PDB entry 9M4W | electron microscopy, 2.62 A resolution | chains A and B of the 4 polymer chains in the assembly

[Chain A (and B)]
Molecule: Short transient receptor potential channel 5
Source organism: Homo sapiens
Notes: chain B of this document is another copy of the same molecule, construct and numbering; everything in this record applies to it too
UniProt: Q9UL62 (TRPC5_HUMAN); residues 1-764 here = UniProt positions 1-764
Amino-acid sequence (767 residues; numbered -2 to 764; the number before each row is that of its first residue; numbers below 1 keep their minus sign (Pro-2 is residue -2)):
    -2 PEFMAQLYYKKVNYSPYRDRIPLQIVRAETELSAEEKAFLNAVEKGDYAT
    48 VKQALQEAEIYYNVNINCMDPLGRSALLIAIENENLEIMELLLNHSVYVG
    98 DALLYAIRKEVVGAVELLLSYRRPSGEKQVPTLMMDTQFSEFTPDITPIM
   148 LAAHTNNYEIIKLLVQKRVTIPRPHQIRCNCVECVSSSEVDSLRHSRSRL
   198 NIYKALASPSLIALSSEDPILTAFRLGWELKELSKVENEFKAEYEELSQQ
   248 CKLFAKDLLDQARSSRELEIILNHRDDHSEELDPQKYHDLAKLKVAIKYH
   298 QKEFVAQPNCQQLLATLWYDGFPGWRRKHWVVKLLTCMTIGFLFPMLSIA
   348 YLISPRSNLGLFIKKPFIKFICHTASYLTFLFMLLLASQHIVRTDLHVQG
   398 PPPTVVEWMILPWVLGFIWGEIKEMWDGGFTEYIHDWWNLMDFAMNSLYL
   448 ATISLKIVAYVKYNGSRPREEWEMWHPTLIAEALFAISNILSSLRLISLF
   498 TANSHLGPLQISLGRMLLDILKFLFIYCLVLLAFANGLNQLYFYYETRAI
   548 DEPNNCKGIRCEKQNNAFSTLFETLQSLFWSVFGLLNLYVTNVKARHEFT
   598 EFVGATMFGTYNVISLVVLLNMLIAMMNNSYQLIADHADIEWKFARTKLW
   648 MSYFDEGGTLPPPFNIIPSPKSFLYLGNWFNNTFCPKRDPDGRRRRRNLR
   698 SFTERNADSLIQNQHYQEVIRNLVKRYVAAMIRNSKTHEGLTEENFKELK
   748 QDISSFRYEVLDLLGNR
Not modelled in the structure: 10-14, 119-134, 274-285, 665-705, 734-764
Construct notes: expression tag (-2 to 0)
Disulfide bonds: Cys553-Cys558
Ion coordination: Zn2+: His172, Cys176, Cys178, Cys181
Residues lining bound ligands:
  - (-)-englerin A (A1L55), molecule 1: Phe520, Leu521, Tyr524, Leu528, Leu572, Gln573, Phe576, Trp577, Val579, Leu617
  - (-)-englerin A (A1L55), molecule 2: Phe599, Ala602, Thr603, Gly606, Thr607, Val610, Val614
  - phosphatidylethanolamine (PTY), molecule 1: Asp433, Trp434, Trp435, Met438, Ala441, Ile484, Ile487, Leu488, Leu491, Ile494, Gln507, Leu510, Gly511, Leu514
  - phosphatidylethanolamine (PTY), molecule 2: Phe531, Val600, Thr603, Met604, Thr607, Ile611
Curated features (UniProtKB/Swiss-Prot):
  - binding site (Zn(2+)): His172, Cys176, Cys178, Cys181
  - binding site (Ca(2+)): Glu418, Glu421, Asn436, Asp439
  - glycosylation: Asn461 (N-linked (GlcNAc...) asparagine)
  - natural variant: Lys34 (deletion: Found in a patient with mental disorder and obesity), Thr134 (T134M: Found in a patient with mental disorder and obesity; uncertain significance), Pro667 (P667T: Found in a patient with severe delayed speech, autism spectrum and Gilles de la Tourette disorders), Tyr672 (Y672H: Found in a patient with mental disorder and obesity; uncertain significance), Leu738 (L738I: Found in a patient with mental disorder and obesity; uncertain significance)

[How chain A and chain B interact]
Contacting residue pairs - 190 pairs, chain A then chain B:
  Pro-2(A) - His172(B)
  Pro-2(A) - Cys178(B)  hydrophobic
  Glu-1(A) - His172(B)
  Glu-1(A) - Gln173(B)  hydrogen bond (backbone-backbone)
  Glu-1(A) - Arg175(B)
  Glu-1(A) - Cys176(B)
  Phe0(A) - Arg170(B)
  Phe0(A) - Pro171(B)
  Phe0(A) - His172(B)
  Phe0(A) - Gln173(B)  hydrogen bond (backbone-side chain)
  Met1(A) - Arg170(B)  hydrogen bond (backbone-side chain)
  Met1(A) - Pro171(B)  hydrogen bond (backbone-backbone)
  Met1(A) - His172(B)
  Met1(A) - Gln173(B)
  Met1(A) - Ile174(B)  hydrophobic
  Met1(A) - Tyr200(B)  hydrogen bond
  Met1(A) - Glu226(B)
  Ala2(A) - Arg170(B)
  Gln3(A) - Arg222(B)  hydrogen bond (backbone-side chain)
  Leu4(A) - Leu203(B)  hydrophobic
  Leu4(A) - Thr219(B)  hydrogen bond (backbone-side chain)
  Leu4(A) - Arg222(B)  hydrogen bond (backbone-side chain)
  Leu4(A) - Glu226(B)
  Tyr5(A) - Leu203(B)  hydrogen bond (side chain-backbone)
  Tyr5(A) - Leu208(B)
  Tyr5(A) - Ile209(B)
  Tyr5(A) - Ser212(B)
  Tyr5(A) - Ser213(B)
  Tyr5(A) - Glu214(B)  hydrogen bond (backbone-backbone)
  Tyr5(A) - Thr219(B)
  Tyr6(A) - Ser212(B)  hydrogen bond (side chain-backbone)
  Tyr6(A) - Glu214(B)
  Arg15(A) - Arg170(B)  hydrogen bond (backbone-side chain)
  Asp16(A) - Pro169(B)
  Asp16(A) - Arg170(B)  hydrogen bond (backbone-backbone)
  Arg17(A) - Thr167(B)
  Arg17(A) - Ile168(B)
  Arg17(A) - Arg170(B)  hydrogen bond (backbone-side chain)
  Ile18(A) - Thr167(B)
  Ile18(A) - Ile168(B)  hydrogen bond (backbone-backbone)
  Ile18(A) - Arg170(B)
  Ile18(A) - Leu203(B)  hydrophobic
  Pro19(A) - Thr167(B)
  Leu20(A) - Ile146(B)  hydrophobic
  Leu20(A) - Val162(B)
  Leu20(A) - Arg165(B)
  Leu20(A) - Val166(B)  hydrogen bond (backbone-backbone)
  Leu20(A) - Ile168(B)  hydrophobic
  Leu20(A) - Leu208(B)  hydrophobic
  Leu20(A) - Ser212(B)
  Gln21(A) - Val162(B)
  Gln21(A) - Arg165(B)
  Gln21(A) - Leu211(B)
  Gln21(A) - Ser212(B)
  Ile22(A) - Val162(B)  hydrophobic
  Ile22(A) - Arg165(B)
  Ile22(A) - Leu211(B)  hydrophobic
  Val23(A) - Leu211(B)  hydrogen bond (backbone-backbone)
  Val23(A) - Ser212(B)
  Val23(A) - Ser213(B)
  Val23(A) - Glu214(B)
  Arg24(A) - Ile209(B)
  Arg24(A) - Ala210(B)  hydrogen bond (side chain-backbone)
  Arg24(A) - Ser213(B)  hydrogen bond (side chain-backbone)
  Arg24(A) - Glu214(B)  hydrogen bond (side chain-backbone)
  Arg24(A) - Pro216(B)
  Arg24(A) - Gln714(B)
  Arg24(A) - Ile717(B)
  Arg24(A) - Arg718(B)
  Glu26(A) - Lys159(B)  salt bridge
  Glu28(A) - Gln163(B)
  Pro68(A) - Lys159(B)
  Arg105(A) - Arg730(B)
  Phe136(A) - Lys722(B)
  Phe136(A) - Arg723(B)
  Phe136(A) - Ala726(B)  hydrophobic
  Ser137(A) - Arg260(B)  hydrogen bond (backbone-side chain)
  Glu138(A) - Arg260(B)
  Glu138(A) - Ala726(B)
  Phe139(A) - Arg260(B)  hydrogen bond (backbone-side chain)
  Ile174(A) - Arg324(B)  hydrogen bond (backbone-side chain)
  Arg175(A) - Arg324(B)
  Cys176(A) - Arg324(B)  hydrogen bond (backbone-side chain)
  Asp188(A) - Ser261(B)
  Asp188(A) - Ser262(B)  hydrogen bond (side chain-backbone)
  Ser189(A) - Ser262(B)  hydrogen bond (backbone-side chain)
  Ser189(A) - Gln309(B)  hydrogen bond
  Leu190(A) - Ala259(B)
  Leu190(A) - Arg260(B)
  Leu190(A) - Ser261(B)
  Leu190(A) - Ser262(B)  hydrogen bond (backbone-side chain)
  Leu190(A) - Asn306(B)
  Ser193(A) - Gln309(B)  hydrogen bond
  Val233(A) - Arg323(B)  hydrogen bond (backbone-side chain)
  Glu234(A) - Arg323(B)
  Asn235(A) - Arg323(B)  hydrogen bond
  Glu236(A) - Pro305(B)
  Glu236(A) - Gln308(B)
  Glu236(A) - Lys640(B)
  Glu236(A) - Arg643(B)  salt bridge
  Phe237(A) - Pro305(B)  hydrophobic
  Phe237(A) - Asn306(B)
  Phe237(A) - Gln309(B)
  Lys519(A) - His502(B)
  Lys519(A) - Leu506(B)
  Phe522(A) - Phe497(B)  hydrophobic
  Phe522(A) - Leu503(B)  hydrophobic
  Ile523(A) - Ile494(B)  hydrophobic
  Ile523(A) - Phe497(B)  hydrophobic
  Leu526(A) - Ser490(B)
  Leu526(A) - Ile494(B)  hydrophobic
  Leu526(A) - Phe497(B)  hydrophobic
  Ala530(A) - Ile487(B)
  Ala530(A) - Ser490(B)
  Ala530(A) - Leu491(B)  hydrophobic
  Phe531(A) - Ile487(B)  hydrophobic
  Asn533(A) - Leu381(B)
  Asn533(A) - Leu382(B)
  Asn533(A) - Asn486(B)
  Asn533(A) - Ser490(B)  hydrogen bond
  Gly534(A) - Ala483(B)
  Gly534(A) - Ile487(B)
  Asn536(A) - Ser385(B)  hydrogen bond
  Asn536(A) - Gln386(B)
  Gln537(A) - Leu381(B)
  Gln537(A) - Ala384(B)
  Gln537(A) - Ser385(B)  hydrogen bond (side chain-backbone)
  Gln537(A) - Phe482(B)
  Gln537(A) - Ala483(B)
  Gln537(A) - Asn486(B)  hydrogen bond
  Leu538(A) - Ala480(B)  hydrophobic
  Leu538(A) - Ala483(B)
  Phe540(A) - Ser385(B)
  Phe540(A) - His387(B)
  Phe540(A) - Arg390(B)
  Tyr541(A) - Leu393(B)
  Tyr541(A) - Arg466(B)
  Tyr541(A) - Glu479(B)
  Tyr542(A) - Arg466(B)
  Tyr542(A) - Leu476(B)
  Lys560(A) - Glu559(B)  salt bridge
  Leu583(A) - Leu582(B)
  Leu585(A) - Ile556(B)
  Leu585(A) - Trp577(B)
  Tyr586(A) - Arg557(B)
  Tyr586(A) - Cys558(B)
  Tyr586(A) - Glu559(B)
  Thr588(A) - Arg557(B)
  Asn589(A) - Cys553(B)
  Asn589(A) - Arg557(B)  hydrogen bond (side chain-backbone)
  Ala592(A) - Glu467(B)
  Arg593(A) - Asn552(B)  hydrogen bond (side chain-backbone)
  Arg593(A) - Cys553(B)
  His594(A) - Arg466(B)  hydrogen bond (side chain-backbone)
  His594(A) - Leu476(B)
  Glu595(A) - Met471(B)
  Phe596(A) - Met471(B)
  Phe596(A) - Trp472(B)  hydrophobic
  Phe596(A) - Ile477(B)  hydrophobic
  Phe596(A) - Ala480(B)  hydrophobic
  Glu598(A) - Arg557(B)  salt bridge
  Phe599(A) - Phe569(B)  hydrophobic
  Ala602(A) - Arg557(B)
  Ala602(A) - Trp577(B)
  Met604(A) - Ala483(B)  hydrophobic
  Met604(A) - Ile484(B)  hydrophobic
  Met604(A) - Ile487(B)  hydrophobic
  Phe605(A) - Trp577(B)  hydrophobic
  Phe605(A) - Leu582(B)  hydrophobic
  Gly606(A) - Phe576(B)
  Gly606(A) - Trp577(B)
  Asn609(A) - Phe580(B)
  Val610(A) - Phe576(B)  hydrophobic
  Val610(A) - Phe580(B)
  Leu613(A) - Phe580(B)  hydrophobic
  Val614(A) - Leu620(B)
  Val614(A) - Met624(B)
  Val615(A) - Ile517(B)  hydrophobic
  Leu616(A) - Leu510(B)  hydrophobic
  Asn618(A) - Ile621(B)
  Asn618(A) - Met624(B)
  Met619(A) - Leu510(B)  hydrophobic
  Met619(A) - Met513(B)  hydrophobic
  Ala622(A) - Asn625(B)
  Ala622(A) - Tyr628(B)
  Met623(A) - Leu506(B)  hydrophobic
  Met623(A) - Tyr628(B)
  Asn625(A) - Asn625(B)
  Asn626(A) - Tyr628(B)
  Asn626(A) - Ala632(B)
Interface residues without a listed pair, chain A (99 interface residues in all): Lys7, Lys8, Met66, Leu69, Arg71, Thr140, Pro141, Arg191, Val527, Glu543, Leu568, Gly581, Asn584, Thr597, Val600, Ile621, Gln629
Interface residues without a listed pair, chain B (115 interface residues in all): Ala202, Ala204, Leu223, Leu265, Asp273, Trp469, Glu470, Leu493, Ser509, Lys554, Gln561, Gln573, Leu617, Gln629, Val721, Val725, Ile729, Lys733

[In short]
The interface between chain A and chain B involves 99 residues on one side and 115 on the other, with 38
hydrogen bonds and 4 salt bridges. Polar pairs include Glu26(A)-Lys159(B), Glu236(A)-Arg643(B) and
Lys560(A)-Glu559(B). Chain A binds phosphatidylethanolamine and (-)-englerin A.
Both chains are Short transient receptor potential channel 5 (Homo sapiens). Entry 9M4W (Structure of human
TRPC5 bound with (-)-englerin A, class 2) was determined by electron microscopy (same publication as 9M36 and
9M5V).
